6KRS - chains G and J of the 10 polymer chains in the assembly; structure by X-ray diffraction, 2.30 A resolution.

# Chain G (and J)
Molecule: Peroxiredoxin
Source organism: Aeropyrum pernix (strain ATCC 700893 / DSM 11879 / JCM 9820 / NBRC 100138 / K1)
Notes: EC 1.11.1.15; chain J of this document is another copy of the same molecule, construct and numbering; everything in this record applies to it too
Reference sequence: Q9Y9L0 (TDXH_AERPE); numbering as in UniProt (aligned over 4-245)
Chain sequence (242 residues; row label = number of the first residue in the row):
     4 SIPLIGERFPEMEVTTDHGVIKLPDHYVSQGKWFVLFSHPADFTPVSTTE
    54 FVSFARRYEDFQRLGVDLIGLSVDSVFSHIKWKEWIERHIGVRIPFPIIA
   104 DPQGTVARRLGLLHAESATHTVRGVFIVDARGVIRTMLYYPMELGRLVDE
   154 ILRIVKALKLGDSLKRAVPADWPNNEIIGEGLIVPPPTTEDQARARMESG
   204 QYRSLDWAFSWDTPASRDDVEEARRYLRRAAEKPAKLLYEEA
Differences from the reference sequence: engineered mutation Ser50 (Cys in Q9Y9L0), Ser207 (Cys in Q9Y9L0), Ala211 (Trp in Q9Y9L0), Ser213 (Cys in Q9Y9L0)
Swiss-Prot annotation at these positions:
  - binding site (substrate): Arg126

# Interface between chain G and chain J
Pairs across the interface (31):
  Ala44(G) with Ser78(J); Phe80(J), hydrophobic
  Asp45(G) with Phe80(J)
  Phe46(G) with Ser81(J)
  Thr47(G) with Phe80(J)
  Val76(G) with Pro105(J), hydrophobic; Gln106(J)
  Asp77(G) with Ser78(J); Ser81(J)
  Phe80(G) with Ala44(J), hydrophobic; Asp45(J); Thr47(J)
  Ser81(G) with Phe46(J); Ser81(J), hydrogen bond
  Trp88(G) with Lys84(J)
  Pro105(G) with Val76(J), hydrophobic; Pro105(J); Thr122(J)
  Gln106(G) with Val76(J); Gln106(J); Gly107(J), hydrogen bond (side chain-backbone); Leu116(J); Ala121(J); Thr122(J), hydrogen bond (side chain-backbone)
  Gly107(G) with Gln106(J)
  Arg111(G) with Gln106(J)
  Leu116(G) with Gln106(J)
  Ala121(G) with Gln106(J)
  Thr122(G) with Pro105(J); Gln106(J)
  His123(G) with Ser78(J)
Other interface residues (no listed pair), chain G (19 interface residues in all): Ser78, Lys84
Other interface residues (no listed pair), chain J (18 interface residues in all): Asp77, Trp88, His123

# Overview
Chain G and chain J form an interface of 19 and 18 residues respectively; the contacts include 3 hydrogen
bonds. Among the polar pairs are Ser81(G)-Ser81(J), Gln106(G)-Gly107(J) and Gln106(G)-Thr122(J). UniProt lists
substrate-binding residue Arg126(G) on chain G.
Chain G and chain J are both Peroxiredoxin (Aeropyrum pernix (strain ATCC 700893 / DSM 11879 / JCM 9820 / NBRC
100138 / K1)); the structure, Peroxiredoxin from Aeropyrum pernix K1 (ApPrx) 0Cys W211A mutant, was determined
by X-ray diffraction (same publication as 6KRK, 6KRM, 6KRP, 6KRQ and 6KRR).
